PDB entry 4Z2D | X-ray diffraction, 3.38 A resolution | chains B and D of the 8 polymer chains in the assembly

Chain B:
Name: DNA gyrase subunit A
From: Streptococcus pneumoniae
Notes: EC 5.99.1.3
UniProt: Q9R867 (Q9R867_STREE); residue numbers follow UniProt; this construct covers 1-493
Sequence (499 residues; each row starts with the number of its first residue):
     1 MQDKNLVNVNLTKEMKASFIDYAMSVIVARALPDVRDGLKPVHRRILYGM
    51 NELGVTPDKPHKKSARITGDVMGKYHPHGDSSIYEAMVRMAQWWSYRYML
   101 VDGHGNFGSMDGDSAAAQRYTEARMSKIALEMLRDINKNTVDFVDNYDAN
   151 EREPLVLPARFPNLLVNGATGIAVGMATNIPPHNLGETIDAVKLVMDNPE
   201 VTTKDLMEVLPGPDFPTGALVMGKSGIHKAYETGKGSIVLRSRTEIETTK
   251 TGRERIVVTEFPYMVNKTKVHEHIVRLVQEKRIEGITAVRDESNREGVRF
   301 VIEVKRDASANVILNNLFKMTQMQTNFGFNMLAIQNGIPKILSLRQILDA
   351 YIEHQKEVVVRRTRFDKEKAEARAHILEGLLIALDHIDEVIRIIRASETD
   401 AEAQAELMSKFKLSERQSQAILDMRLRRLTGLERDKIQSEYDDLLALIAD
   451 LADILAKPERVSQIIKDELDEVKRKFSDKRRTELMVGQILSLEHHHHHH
Not modelled in the structure: 1, 246-255, 299, 303-305, 487-499
Sequence notes: expression tag (494-499)

Chain D:
Name: DNA gyrase subunit B
From: Streptococcus pneumoniae
Notes: EC 5.99.1.3
UniProt: Q59957 (Q59957_STREE); residues 404-648 here = UniProt positions 404-648
Sequence (269 residues; each row starts with the number of its first residue):
   380 MGHHHHHHHHHHSSGHIDDDDKHMKSGLEISNLPGKLADCSSNNPAETEL
   430 FIVEGDSAGGSAKSGRNREFQAILPIRGKILNVEKASMDKILANEEIRSL
   480 FTAMGTGFGAEFDVSKARYQKLVLMTDADVDGAHIRTLLLTLIYRYMKPI
   530 LEAGYVYIAQPPIYGVKVGSEIKEYIQPGADQEIKLQEALARYSEGRTKP
   580 TIQRYKGLGEMDDHQLWETTMDPEHRLMARVSVDDAAEADKIFDMLMGDR
   630 VEPRREFIEENAVYSTLDV
Not modelled in the structure: 380-402, 410-412, 542-586, 645-648
Sequence notes: initiating methionine (380); expression tag (381-403)

Interface between chain B and chain D:
Contacting residue pairs - 12 pairs, chain B then chain D:
  Gly105(B) - Gly588(D)
  Gly105(B) - Met590(D)
  Asn106(B) - Ser436(D)
  Asn106(B) - Gly588(D)  hydrogen bond (backbone-backbone)
  Ala116(B) - Ser436(D)
  Tyr120(B) - Gly588(D)
  Tyr120(B) - Glu589(D)
  Val275(B) - Leu407(D)  hydrophobic
  Asp291(B) - Arg447(D)  salt bridge
  Ser293(B) - Arg447(D)
  Arg295(B) - Ser443(D)
  Arg295(B) - Trp596(D)
Also at the interface, not in a pair above, chain B (12 interface residues in all): Asp111, Ala117, Val289, Glu292
Also at the interface, not in a pair above, chain D (11 interface residues in all): Ser405, Asp506, Asp591

In short:
12 residues of chain B face 11 of chain D across their interface, with 1 hydrogen bond and 1 salt bridge.
Among the polar pairs are Asp291(B)-Arg447(D) and Asn106(B)-Gly588(D).
Here chain B is DNA gyrase subunit A and chain D is DNA gyrase subunit B, both from Streptococcus pneumoniae.
Entry 4Z2D (Quinolone(Levofloxacin)-DNA cleavage complex of gyrase from S. pneumoniae) was determined by X-ray
diffraction.
